3CMA - chains C and 0 of the 33 polymer chains in the assembly; structure by X-ray diffraction, 2.80 A resolution.

# Chain C
Name: 50S ribosomal protein L4P
Source organism: Haloarcula marismortui
Reference sequence: P12735 (RL4_HALMA); numbering as in UniProt (aligned over 1-246)
Amino-acid sequence (246 residues; row label = number of the first residue in the row):
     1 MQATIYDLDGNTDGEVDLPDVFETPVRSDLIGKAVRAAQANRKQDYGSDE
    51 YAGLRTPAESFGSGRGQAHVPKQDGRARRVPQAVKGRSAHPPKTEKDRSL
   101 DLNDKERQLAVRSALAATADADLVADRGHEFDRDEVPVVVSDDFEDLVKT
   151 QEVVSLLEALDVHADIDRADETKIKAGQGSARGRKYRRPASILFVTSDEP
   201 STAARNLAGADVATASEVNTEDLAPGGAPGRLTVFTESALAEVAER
Ion coordination: Na+ site 1: Asp45, Lys96; Na+ site 2: Arg55 (shared with G475(0) of chain 0)

# Chain 0
Molecule: 23S ribosomal RNA
Source organism: Haloarcula marismortui
Sequence (2923 nucleotides; row label = number of the first residue in the row):
     1 GUUGGCUACUAUGCCAGCUGGUGGAUUGCUCGGCUCAGGCGCUGAUGAAG
    51 GACGUGCCAAGCUGCGAUAAGCUGUGGGGAGCCGCACGGAGGCGAAGAAC
   101 CACAGAUUUCCGAAUGAGAAUCUCUCUAACAAUUGCUUCGCGCAAUGAGG
   151 AACCCCGAGAACUGAAACAUCUCAGUAUCGGGAGGAACAGAAAACGCAAC
   201 GUGAUGUCGUUAGUAACCGCGAGUGAACGCGAUACAGCCCAAACCGAAGC
   251 CCUCACGGGCAAUGUGGUGUCAGGGCUACCUCUCAUCAGCCGACCGUCUU
   301 CACGAAGUCUCUUGGAAUAGAGCGUGAUACAGGGUGACAACCCCGUACUG
   351 AAGACCAGUACGCUGUGCGGUAGUGCCAGAGUAGCGGGGGUUGGAUAUCC
   401 CUCGCGAAUAACGCAGGCAUCGACUGCGAAGGCUAAACACAACCUGAGAC
   451 CGAUAGUGAACAAGUAGUGUGAACGAACGCUGCAAAGUACCCUCAGAAGG
   501 GAGGCGAAAUAGAGCAUGAAAUCAGUUGGCGAUCGAGCGACAGGGCAUAC
   551 AAGGUCCCUUGACGAAUGACCGAGACGCGAGUCUCCAGUAAGACUCACGG
   601 GAAGCCGAUGUUCUGUCGUACGUUUUGAAAAACGAGCCAGGGAGUGUGUC
   651 UGUAUGGCAAGUCUAACCGGAGUAUCCGGGGAGGCACAGGGAAACCGACA
   701 UGGCCGCAGGGCUUUGCCCGAGGGCCGCCGUCUUCAAGGGCGGGGAGCCA
   751 UGUGGACACGACCCGAAUCCGGACGAUCUACGCAUGGACAAGAUGAAGCG
   801 UGCCGAAAGGCACGUGGAAGUCUGUUAGAGUUGGUGUCCUACAAUACCCU
   851 CUCGUGAUCUAUGUGUAGGGGUGAAAGGCCCAUCGAGUCCGGCAACAGCU
   901 GGUUCCAAUCGAAACAUGUCGAAGCAUGACCUCCGCCGAGGUAGUCUGUG
   951 AGGUAGAGCGACCGAUUGGUGUGUCCGCCUCCGAGAGGAGUCGGCACACC
  1001 UGUCAAACUCCAAACUUACAGACGCUGUUUGACGCGGGGAUUCCGGUGCG
  1051 CGGGGUAAGCCUGUGUACCAGGAGGGGAACAACCCAGAGAUAGGUUAAGG
  1101 UCCCCAAGUGUGGAUUAAGUGUAAUCCUCUGAAGGUGGUCUCGAGCCCUA
  1151 GACAGCCGGGAGGUGAGCUUAGAAGCAGCUACCCUCUAAGAAAAGCGUAA
  1201 CAGCUUACCGGCCGAGGUUUGAGGCGCCCAAAAUGAUCGGGACUCAAAUC
  1251 CACCACCGAGACCUGUCCGUACCACUCAUACUGGUAAUCGAGUAGAUUGG
  1301 CGCUCUAAUUGGAUGGAAGCAGGGGCGAGAGCUCCUGUGGACCGAUUAGU
  1351 GACGAAAAUCCUGGCCAUAGUAGCAGCGAUAGUCGGGUGAGAACCCCGAC
  1401 GGCCUAAUGGAUAAGGGUUCCUCAGCACUGCUGAUCAGCUGAGGGUUAGC
  1451 CGGUCCUAAGUCUCACCGCAACUCGACUGAGACGAAAUGGGAAACAGGUU
  1501 AAUAUUCCUGUGCCAUCAUGCAGUGAAAGUUGACGCCCUGGGGUCGAUCA
  1551 CGCCGGGCAUUCGCCCGGUCGAACCGUCCAACUCCGUGGAAGCCGUAAUG
  1601 GCAGGAAGCGGACGAACGGCGGCAUAGGGAAACGUGAUUCAACCUGGGGC
  1651 CCAUGAAAAGACGAGCAUGAUGUCCGUACCGAGAACCGACACAGGUGUCC
  1701 AUGGCGGCGAAAGCCAAGGCCUGUCGGGAGCAACCAACGUUAGGGAAUUC
  1751 GGCAAGUUAGUCCCGUACCUUCGGAAGAAGGGAUGCCUGCUCCGGAACGG
  1801 AGCAGGUCGCAGUGACUCGGAAGCUCGGACUGUCUAGUAACAACAUAGGU
  1851 GACCGCAAAUCCGCAAGGACUCGUACGGUCACUGAAUCCUGCCCAGUGCA
  1901 GGUAUCUGAACACCUCGUACAAGAGGACGAAGGACCUGUCAACGGCGGGG
  1951 GUAACUAUGACCCUCUUAAGGUAGCGUAGUACCUUGCCGCAUCAGUAGCG
  2001 GCUUGCAUGAAUGGAUUAACCAGAGCUUCACUGUCCCAACGUUGGGCCCG
  2051 GUGAACUGUACAUUCCAGUGCGGAGUCUGGAGACACCCAGGGGGAAGCGA
  2101 AGACCCUAUGGAGCUUUACUGCAGGCUGUCGCUGAGACGUGGUCGCCGAU
  2151 GUGCAGCAUAGGUAGGAGUCGUUACAGAGGUACCCGCGCUAGCGGGCCAC
  2201 CCAGACAACAGUGAAAUACUACCCGUCGGUGACUGCGACUCUCACUCCGG
  2251 GAGGAGGACACCGAUAGCCGGGCAGUUUGACUGGGGCGGUACGCGCUCGA
  2301 AAAGAUAUCGAGCGCGCCCUAUGGUCAUCUCAGCCGGGACAGAGACCCGG
  2351 CGAAGAGUGCAAGAGCAAAAGAUGACUUGACAGUGUUCUUCCCAACGAGG
  2401 AACGCUGACGCGAAAGCGUGGUCUAGCGAACCAAUUAGCCUGCUUGAUGC
  2451 GGGCAAUUGAUGACAGAAAAGCUACCCUAGGGAUAACAGAGUCGUCACUC
  2501 GCAAGAGCACAUAUCGACCGAGUGGCUUGCUACCUCGAUGUCGGUUCCCU
  2551 CCAUCCUGCCCGUGCAGAAGCGGGCAAGGGUGAGGUUGUUCGCCUAUUAA
  2601 AGGAGGUCGUGAGCUGGGUUUAGACCGUCGUGAGACAGGUCGGCUGCUAU
  2651 CUACUGGGUGUGUAAUGGUGUCUGACAAGAACGACCGUAUAGUACGAGAG
  2701 GAACUACGGUUGGUGGCCACUGGUGUACCGGUUGUUCGAGAGAGCACGUG
  2751 CCGGGUAGCCACGCCACACGGGGUAAGAGCUGAACGCAUCUAAGCUCGAA
  2801 ACCCACUUGGAAAAGAGACACCGCCGAGGUCCCGCGUACAAGACGCGGUC
  2851 GAUAGACUCGGGGUGUGCGCGUCGAGGUAACGAGACGUUAAGCCCACGAG
  2901 CACUAACAGACCAAAGCCAUCAU
Not modelled in the structure: 1-9, 126-127, 715, 971-998, 1560, 1952-1963, 2137-2236, 2339-2343, 2665-2666, 2915-2923
Modified positions: 1MA (6-hydro-1-methyladenosine-5'-monophosphate) at position 628, OMU (o2'-methyluridine 5'-monophosphate) at position 2587, OMG (o2'-methylguanosine-5'-monophosphate) at position 2588, UR3 (3-methyluridine-5'-monophoshate) at position 2619, PSU (pseudouridine-5'-monophosphate) at position 2621
Ion coordination: Mg2+ site 1 near G28 (its only coordinating residue here); Na+ site 1 near C40 (its only coordinating residue here); Na+ site 2: G56, A59, G61; Sr2+ site 1 near C85 (its only coordinating residue here); Na+ site 3 near U108 (its only coordinating residue here); Na+ site 4 near C141 (its only coordinating residue here); Na+ site 5 near U146 (its only coordinating residue here); Mg2+ site 2: C162, U2276; Mg2+ site 3: A165, A167, C168; Na+ site 6: A165, A166; Mg2+ site 4 near A166 (its only coordinating residue here); Na+ site 7: C168, G2110; 37 more Na+ sites not listed; 16 more Mg2+ sites not listed; 23 more Sr2+ sites not listed
Small-molecule neighbours: 6-aminohexanoic acid / phenylalanine: G2102, A2103, C2104, A2486, G2540, U2620, PSU_2621
Reported in the primary citation:
  - binding site for the 3-nt RNA strand: C2104, G2284, G2285, A2486, A2637
  - binding site for the 3-nt RNA strand: U2541, OMG_2588, U2589, U2590, G2618, U2620
  - conformationally variable residues (loop rearrangement): G2618 to U2620, A2637
  - binding site for phenylalanine: A2486
  - contacts within the chain: U2541-G2618

# Chain C / chain 0 interface
Residue-residue contacts (220; chain C residue first):
  Arg27(C) - G656(0)  hydrogen bond to the phosphate
  Arg27(C) - G657(0)  salt bridge to the phosphate
  Leu30(C) - G656(0)  sugar contact
  Lys33(C) - A750(0)  hydrogen bond to the sugar
  Arg36(C) - A1348(0)  hydrogen bond to the sugar
  Arg36(C) - G1349(0)  salt bridge to the phosphate
  Ala38(C) - U675(0)  hydrogen bond to the sugar
  Ala38(C) - C676(0)  phosphate contact
  Gln39(C) - A1307(0)  hydrogen bond to the sugar
  Asn41(C) - U675(0)  sugar contact
  Asn41(C) - C676(0)  hydrogen bond to the phosphate
  Arg42(C) - U675(0)  hydrogen bond to the sugar
  Lys43(C) - A449(0)  base contact
  Lys43(C) - U1306(0)  sugar contact
  Gln44(C) - C36(0)  base contact
  Gln44(C) - A447(0)  hydrogen bond to the sugar
  Gln44(C) - G448(0)  hydrogen bond to the sugar
  Gln44(C) - A449(0)  hydrogen bond to the phosphate
  Gln44(C) - A674(0)  hydrogen bond to the base
  Asp45(C) - U35(0)  hydrogen bond to the sugar
  Asp45(C) - C36(0)  sugar contact
  Tyr46(C) - U35(0)  sugar contact
  Tyr46(C) - C450(0)  sugar contact
  Tyr46(C) - A1352(0)  hydrogen bond to the phosphate
  Gly47(C) - C34(0)  hydrogen bond to the sugar
  Gly47(C) - U35(0)  sugar contact
  Ser48(C) - C34(0)  sugar contact
  Ser48(C) - U457(0)  phosphate contact
  Ser48(C) - A1352(0)  base contact
  Asp49(C) - C34(0)  hydrogen bond to the phosphate
  Asp49(C) - U35(0)  phosphate contact
  Asp49(C) - U457(0)  hydrogen bond to the phosphate
  Ala52(C) - U457(0)  phosphate contact
  Ala52(C) - G458(0)  phosphate contact
  Gly53(C) - G458(0)  hydrogen bond to the phosphate
  Leu54(C) - A894(0)  base contact
  Arg55(C) - U457(0)  hydrogen bond to the phosphate
  Arg55(C) - G458(0)  salt bridge to the phosphate
  Thr56(C) - G475(0)  hydrogen bond to the phosphate
  Pro57(C) - C474(0)  phosphate contact
  Pro57(C) - G475(0)  phosphate contact
  Pro57(C) - C890(0)  phosphate contact
  Ser60(C) - A766(0)  hydrogen bond to the phosphate
  Gly62(C) - A766(0)  phosphate contact
  Ser63(C) - U1359(0)  base contact
  Ser63(C) - A2101(0)  hydrogen bond to the sugar
  Ser63(C) - A2479(0)  phosphate contact
  Gly64(C) - A2100(0)  hydrogen bond to the phosphate
  Gly64(C) - A2101(0)  hydrogen bond to the phosphate
  Arg65(C) - A2100(0)  phosphate contact
  Arg65(C) - A2101(0)  hydrogen bond to the phosphate
  Gly66(C) - U1359(0)  base contact
  Gly66(C) - A2100(0)  phosphate contact
  Gly66(C) - A2101(0)  hydrogen bond to the phosphate
  Gln67(C) - U1359(0)  hydrogen bond to the base
  Ala68(C) - U1359(0)  phosphate contact
  Ala68(C) - C1360(0)  phosphate contact
  His69(C) - C764(0)  sugar contact
  His69(C) - G765(0)  hydrogen bond to the sugar
  His69(C) - A766(0)  sugar contact
  His69(C) - U1359(0)  hydrogen bond to the base
  Val70(C) - C1360(0)  sugar contact
  Pro71(C) - G765(0)  phosphate contact
  Gln73(C) - C474(0)  hydrogen bond to the sugar
  Gln73(C) - G475(0)  phosphate contact
  Asp74(C) - G467(0)  base contact
  Asp74(C) - C474(0)  hydrogen bond to the sugar
  Asp74(C) - G475(0)  sugar contact
  Arg76(C) - A476(0)  sugar contact
  Arg76(C) - U1362(0)  hydrogen bond to the phosphate
  Arg76(C) - G1363(0)  salt bridge to the phosphate
  Ala77(C) - C1361(0)  phosphate contact
  Ala77(C) - U1362(0)  hydrogen bond to the phosphate
  Arg78(C) - A476(0)  salt bridge to the phosphate
  Val80(C) - C764(0)  phosphate contact
  Val80(C) - G765(0)  phosphate contact
  Pro81(C) - G642(0)  sugar contact
  Pro81(C) - C763(0)  phosphate contact
  Pro81(C) - C764(0)  sugar contact
  Gln82(C) - G641(0)  hydrogen bond to the base
  Gln82(C) - G642(0)  sugar contact
  Gln82(C) - C764(0)  hydrogen bond to the sugar
  Gln82(C) - A1358(0)  base contact
  Gln82(C) - C1360(0)  sugar contact
  Gln82(C) - C1361(0)  sugar contact
  Ala83(C) - C1361(0)  sugar contact
  Val84(C) - U454(0)  phosphate contact
  Val84(C) - A455(0)  phosphate contact
  Val84(C) - C1361(0)  hydrogen bond to the sugar
  Val84(C) - U1362(0)  sugar contact
  Lys85(C) - A455(0)  hydrogen bond to the phosphate
  Lys85(C) - G458(0)  hydrogen bond to the phosphate
  Lys85(C) - A459(0)  salt bridge to the phosphate
  Lys85(C) - A476(0)  phosphate contact
  Lys85(C) - A477(0)  salt bridge to the phosphate
  Arg87(C) - C763(0)  phosphate contact
  Arg87(C) - C764(0)  salt bridge to the phosphate
  Arg87(C) - A894(0)  hydrogen bond to the base
  Ser88(C) - A1352(0)  base contact
  Ala89(C) - A643(0)  sugar contact
  His90(C) - A643(0)  phosphate contact
  His90(C) - G644(0)  sugar contact
  His90(C) - U645(0)  hydrogen bond to the sugar
  His90(C) - C762(0)  hydrogen bond to the sugar
  His90(C) - C763(0)  phosphate contact
  His90(C) - A1352(0)  sugar contact
  Pro91(C) - A1352(0)  sugar contact
  Pro92(C) - A1352(0)  base contact
  Lys93(C) - U645(0)  hydrogen bond to the base
  Lys93(C) - G646(0)  sugar contact
  Lys93(C) - G760(0)  base contact
  Thr94(C) - U35(0)  hydrogen bond to the phosphate
  Glu95(C) - G646(0)  sugar contact
  Glu95(C) - U647(0)  sugar contact
  Lys96(C) - G646(0)  salt bridge to the phosphate
  Lys96(C) - U647(0)  phosphate contact
  Lys96(C) - G1351(0)  salt bridge to the phosphate
  Asp97(C) - U647(0)  hydrogen bond to the phosphate
  Leu100(C) - U751(0)  phosphate contact
  Asp101(C) - A750(0)  hydrogen bond to the sugar
  Asp101(C) - U751(0)  hydrogen bond to the phosphate
  Asn103(C) - G657(0)  base contact
  Asn103(C) - C663(0)  hydrogen bond to the phosphate
  Asn103(C) - U664(0)  phosphate contact
  Asn103(C) - C749(0)  hydrogen bond to the sugar
  Asn103(C) - A750(0)  sugar contact
  Asp104(C) - U664(0)  hydrogen bond to the phosphate
  Lys105(C) - G657(0)  sugar contact
  Lys105(C) - C658(0)  hydrogen bond to the sugar
  Lys105(C) - U662(0)  salt bridge to the phosphate
  Lys105(C) - C663(0)  salt bridge to the phosphate
  Glu106(C) - G656(0)  hydrogen bond to the base
  Glu106(C) - G657(0)  sugar contact
  Arg107(C) - C677(0)  salt bridge to the phosphate
  Arg107(C) - G678(0)  salt bridge to the phosphate
  Gln108(C) - G678(0)  hydrogen bond to the phosphate
  Leu109(C) - G657(0)  phosphate contact
  Arg127(C) - A1308(0)  hydrogen bond to the phosphate
  Arg127(C) - U1309(0)  salt bridge to the phosphate
  Gly128(C) - U1310(0)  phosphate contact
  Val148(C) - U328(0)  sugar contact
  Lys149(C) - A327(0)  salt bridge to the phosphate
  Lys149(C) - U328(0)  salt bridge to the phosphate
  Thr150(C) - A327(0)  sugar contact
  Thr150(C) - U328(0)  hydrogen bond to the phosphate
  Thr150(C) - A329(0)  phosphate contact
  Gln151(C) - G326(0)  hydrogen bond to the phosphate
  Gln151(C) - A327(0)  hydrogen bond to the base
  Arg168(C) - U1309(0)  salt bridge to the phosphate
  Arg168(C) - U1310(0)  salt bridge to the phosphate
  Asp170(C) - C330(0)  base contact
  Lys173(C) - U1310(0)  base contact
  Lys173(C) - G1311(0)  base contact
  Lys173(C) - G1344(0)  hydrogen bond to the base
  Ile174(C) - C338(0)  sugar contact
  Ile174(C) - A339(0)  phosphate contact
  Ile174(C) - C1342(0)  hydrogen bond to the base
  Ile174(C) - C1343(0)  hydrogen bond to the base
  Lys175(C) - U1306(0)  salt bridge to the phosphate
  Lys175(C) - A1307(0)  salt bridge to the phosphate
  Lys175(C) - C1343(0)  phosphate contact
  Ala176(C) - C1343(0)  phosphate contact
  Ala176(C) - G1344(0)  phosphate contact
  Gly177(C) - C1305(0)  phosphate contact
  Gly177(C) - C1343(0)  hydrogen bond to the phosphate
  Gln178(C) - C29(0)  phosphate contact
  Gln178(C) - G452(0)  hydrogen bond to the sugar
  Gln178(C) - C1305(0)  hydrogen bond to the phosphate
  Gly179(C) - C1305(0)  phosphate contact
  Gly179(C) - U1306(0)  phosphate contact
  Ser180(C) - C29(0)  phosphate contact
  Ala181(C) - U30(0)  phosphate contact
  Arg182(C) - C450(0)  salt bridge to the phosphate
  Arg182(C) - C451(0)  salt bridge to the phosphate
  Arg182(C) - G452(0)  hydrogen bond to the base
  Arg184(C) - G448(0)  sugar contact
  Arg184(C) - A449(0)  phosphate contact
  Arg184(C) - C450(0)  salt bridge to the phosphate
  Arg184(C) - C1305(0)  hydrogen bond to the phosphate
  Arg184(C) - U1306(0)  salt bridge to the phosphate
  Lys185(C) - G333(0)  phosphate contact
  Lys185(C) - A339(0)  salt bridge to the phosphate
  Tyr186(C) - G333(0)  phosphate contact
  Tyr186(C) - A339(0)  hydrogen bond to the phosphate
  Arg187(C) - A1308(0)  salt bridge to the phosphate
  Arg187(C) - U1309(0)  salt bridge to the phosphate
  Arg187(C) - U1310(0)  base contact
  Arg188(C) - C330(0)  base contact
  Arg188(C) - U1309(0)  phosphate contact
  Pro189(C) - U1309(0)  phosphate contact
  Ala190(C) - A1308(0)  phosphate contact
  Ala190(C) - U1309(0)  hydrogen bond to the phosphate
  Pro200(C) - G672(0)  base contact
  Thr202(C) - U328(0)  sugar contact
  Arg205(C) - U328(0)  phosphate contact
  Arg205(C) - A329(0)  salt bridge to the phosphate
  Arg205(C) - A347(0)  hydrogen bond to the sugar
  Asn206(C) - G326(0)  base contact
  Asn206(C) - A327(0)  hydrogen bond to the base
  Asn206(C) - A329(0)  phosphate contact
  Asn206(C) - C330(0)  hydrogen bond to the base
  Leu207(C) - A327(0)  base contact
  Ala213(C) - G672(0)  base contact
  Thr214(C) - G672(0)  hydrogen bond to the base
  Ser216(C) - C677(0)  hydrogen bond to the sugar
  Glu217(C) - G670(0)  hydrogen bond to the base
  Glu217(C) - A671(0)  hydrogen bond to the sugar
  Glu217(C) - G672(0)  base contact
  Glu217(C) - C676(0)  sugar contact
  Glu217(C) - C677(0)  sugar contact
  Val218(C) - G672(0)  hydrogen bond to the base
  Asn219(C) - G672(0)  base contact
  Asn219(C) - C676(0)  hydrogen bond to the sugar
  Asp222(C) - G672(0)  hydrogen bond to the base
  Pro225(C) - A1308(0)  hydrogen bond to the sugar
  Gly226(C) - A1307(0)  sugar contact
  Gly226(C) - A1308(0)  sugar contact
  Ala228(C) - A1308(0)  sugar contact
  Arg246(C) - C677(0)  hydrogen bond to the phosphate
  Arg246(C) - G678(0)  salt bridge to the phosphate
Other interface residues (no listed pair), chain C (118 interface residues in all): Asp29, Ala37, Ala40, Tyr51, Phe61, Lys72, Gly75, Leu102, Val111, Val154, Thr172, Gly183, Ala203, Ala208
Other interface residues (no listed pair), chain 0 (96 interface residues in all): G332, G456, G640, G680, G752, A761, A767, G891, G892, A1345, G2102

# Summary
118 residues of chain C and 96 residues of chain 0 are in contact; the contacts include 77 hydrogen bonds and
30 salt bridges. Polar pairs include Gln44(C)-A674(0), Gln67(C)-U1359(0) and His69(C)-U1359(0). From the
paper: a binding site for the 3-nt RNA strand at C2104(0), G2284(0) and G2285(0) among others; a binding site
for phenylalanine at A2486(0).
Here chain C is 50S ribosomal protein L4P and chain 0 is 23S ribosomal RNA, both from Haloarcula marismortui.
Entry 3CMA (The structure of CCA and CCA-Phe-Cap-Bio bound to the large ribosomal subunit of Haloarcula
marismortui) was determined by X-ray diffraction (same publication as 3CME).
